PDB entry 5EU1 | X-ray diffraction, 1.60 A resolution | chain A

== Chain A ==
Protein: BRD9
From: Homo sapiens
Reference sequence: Q9H8M2 (BRD9_HUMAN), isoform Q9H8M2-1; residue numbers follow UniProt; this construct covers 14-134
Sequence (123 residues; numbered 12 to 134; the number before each row is that of its first residue):
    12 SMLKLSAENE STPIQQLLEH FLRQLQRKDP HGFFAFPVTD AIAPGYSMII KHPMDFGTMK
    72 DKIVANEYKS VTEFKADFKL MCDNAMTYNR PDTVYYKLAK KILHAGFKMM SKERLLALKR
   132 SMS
Unresolved in the structure: 12-21
Differences from the reference sequence: expression tag (12-13)
Ligand contacts: BI-7273 (5SW; 4-[4-[(dimethylamino)methyl]-3,5-dimethoxy-phenyl]-2-methyl-2,7-naphthyridin-1-one): H42, G43, F44, F45, F47, P48, V49, I53, A54, Y57, A96, Y99, N100, Y106
Reported in the primary citation:
  - binding site for BI-7273: F44, I53, Y57, N100, Y106
  - mutagenesis - N100F: abolished binding to acetylated histone

== Summary ==
Bound to chain A: BI-7273. The paper reports a binding site for BI-7273 at F44, I53 and Y57 among others;
N100F abolishes binding to acetylated histone.
Chain A is BRD9 (Homo sapiens); the structure, Crystal structure of BRD9 in complex with bi-7273, was
determined by X-ray diffraction together with 5F1H, 5F1L, 5F25 and 5F2P from the same study.
